PDB entry 4A13 | electron microscopy, 11.30 A resolution (very low resolution: no residue pairs are listed; an interface is given only as per-side residue counts) | chains A and C of the 16 polymer chains in the assembly

== Chain A (and C) ==
Molecule: T-complex protein 1 subunit beta
From: Bos taurus
Notes: chain C of this document is another copy of the same molecule, construct and numbering; everything in this record applies to it too
UniProt: Q3ZBH0 (TCPB_BOVIN); residues 1-513 here correspond to UniProt positions 14-526 (UniProt number = residue number + 13)
Sequence (513 residues; row label = number of the first residue in the row):
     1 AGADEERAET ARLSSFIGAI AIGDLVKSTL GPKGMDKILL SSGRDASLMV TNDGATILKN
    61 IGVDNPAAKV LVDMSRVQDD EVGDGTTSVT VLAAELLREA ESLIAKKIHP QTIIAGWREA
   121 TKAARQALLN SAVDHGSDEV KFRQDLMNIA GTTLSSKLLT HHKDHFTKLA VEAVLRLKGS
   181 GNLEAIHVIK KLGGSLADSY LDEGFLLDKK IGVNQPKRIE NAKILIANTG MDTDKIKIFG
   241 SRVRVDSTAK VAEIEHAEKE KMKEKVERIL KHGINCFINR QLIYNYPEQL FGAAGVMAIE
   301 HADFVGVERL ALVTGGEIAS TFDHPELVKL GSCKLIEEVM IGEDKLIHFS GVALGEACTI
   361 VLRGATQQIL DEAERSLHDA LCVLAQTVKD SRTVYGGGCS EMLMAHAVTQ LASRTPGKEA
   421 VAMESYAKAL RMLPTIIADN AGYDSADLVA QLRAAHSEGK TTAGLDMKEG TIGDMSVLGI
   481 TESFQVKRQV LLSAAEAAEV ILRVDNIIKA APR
Curated features (UniProtKB/Swiss-Prot):
  - binding site (ADP): Gly31, Gly85, Thr86, Thr87, Ser88, Ser155, Ser156, Gly397, Glu482, Lys487
  - binding site (ATP): Gly31, Gly85, Thr86, Thr87, Glu482, Lys487
  - binding site (Mg(2+)): Asp84
  - modified residue: Ser47 (Phosphoserine), Lys141 (N6-acetyllysine), Lys168 (N6-acetyllysine), Ser247 (Phosphoserine), Thr248 (Phosphothreonine)
  - cross-link: Lys235 (Glycyl lysine isopeptide (Lys-Gly) (interchain with G-Cter in SUMO2))

== How chain A and chain C interact ==
At this resolution (11 A) residue pairs are not listed: 42 residues of chain A and 28 of chain C lie at the interface.

== Overview ==
The interface between chain A and chain C involves 42 residues on one side and 28 on the other. Curated
annotation (UniProt) lists 10 ADP-binding residues, 6 ATP-binding residues and Mg2+-binding residue Asp84(A)
on chain A.
Chain A and chain C are both T-complex protein 1 subunit beta (Bos taurus); the structure, model refined
against symmetry-free cryo-EM map of TRiC-ADP, was determined by electron microscopy together with 4A0O, 4A0V
and 4A0W from the same study.
